8UCU - chains A and D of the 3 polymer chains in the assembly; structure by electron microscopy, 2.85 A resolution.

== Chain A ==
Name: DNA polymerase alpha catalytic subunit
Source organism: Xenopus laevis
Notes: EC 2.7.7.7
UniProtKB: Q9DE46 (DPOLA_XENLA); residues 335-1458 here = UniProt positions 335-1458
Sequence (1127 residues; numbered 332 to 1458; the number before each row is that of its first residue):
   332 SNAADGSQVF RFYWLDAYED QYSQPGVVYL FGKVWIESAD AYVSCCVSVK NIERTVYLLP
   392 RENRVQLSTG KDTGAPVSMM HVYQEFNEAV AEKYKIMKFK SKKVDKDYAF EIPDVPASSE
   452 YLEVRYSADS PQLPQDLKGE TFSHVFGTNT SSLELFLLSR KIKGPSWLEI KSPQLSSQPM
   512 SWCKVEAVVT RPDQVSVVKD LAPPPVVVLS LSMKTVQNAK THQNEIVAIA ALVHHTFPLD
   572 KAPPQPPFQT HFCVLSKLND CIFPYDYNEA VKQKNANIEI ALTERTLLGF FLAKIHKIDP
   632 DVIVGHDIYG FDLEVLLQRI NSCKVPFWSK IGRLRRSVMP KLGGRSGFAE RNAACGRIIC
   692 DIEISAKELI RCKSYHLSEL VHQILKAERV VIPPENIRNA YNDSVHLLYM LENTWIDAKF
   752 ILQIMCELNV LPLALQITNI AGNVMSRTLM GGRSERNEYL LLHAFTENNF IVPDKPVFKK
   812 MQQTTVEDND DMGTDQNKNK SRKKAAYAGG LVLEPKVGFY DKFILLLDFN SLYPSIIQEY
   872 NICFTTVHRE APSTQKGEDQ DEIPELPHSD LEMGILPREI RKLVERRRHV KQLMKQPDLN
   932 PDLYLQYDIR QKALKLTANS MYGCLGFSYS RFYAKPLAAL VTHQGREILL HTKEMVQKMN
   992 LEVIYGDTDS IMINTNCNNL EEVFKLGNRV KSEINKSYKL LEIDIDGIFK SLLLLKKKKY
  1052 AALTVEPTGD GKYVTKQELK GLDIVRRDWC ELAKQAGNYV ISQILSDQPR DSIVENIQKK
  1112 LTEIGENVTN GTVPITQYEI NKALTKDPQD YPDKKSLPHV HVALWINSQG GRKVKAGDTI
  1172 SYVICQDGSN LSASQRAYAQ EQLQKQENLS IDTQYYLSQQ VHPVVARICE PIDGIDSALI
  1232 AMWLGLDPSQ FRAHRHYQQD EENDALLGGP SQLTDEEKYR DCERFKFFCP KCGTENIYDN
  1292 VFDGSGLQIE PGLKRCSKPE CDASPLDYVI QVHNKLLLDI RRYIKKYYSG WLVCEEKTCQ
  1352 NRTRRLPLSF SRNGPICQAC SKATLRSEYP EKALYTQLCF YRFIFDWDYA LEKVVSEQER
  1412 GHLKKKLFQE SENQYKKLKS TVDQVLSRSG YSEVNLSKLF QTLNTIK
Disordered / not traced: 332-338, 809-835, 883-891, 1243-1458
Sequence notes: expression tag (332-334)
UniProt features mapped onto this chain:
  - zinc finger: Cys1280 to Pro1310 (CysA-type)
  - motif: Cys1345 to Cys1371 (CysB motif)
  - binding site (Zn(2+)): Cys1280, Cys1283, Cys1307, Cys1312, Cys1345, Cys1350, Cys1368, Cys1371
Metal / ion sites: Mg2+: Asp859, Phe860, Asp1000 (together with 2'-deoxyguanosine-5'-triphosphate)
Residues lining bound ligands: 2'-deoxyguanosine-5'-triphosphate (DGT): Asp859, Phe860, Asn861, Ser862, Leu863, Tyr864, Pro865, Arg918, Lys922, Lys946, Leu947, Asn950, Tyr953, Gly954, Asp1000

== Chain D ==
Molecule: RNA-DNA primer
Sequence (29 nucleotides; numbered 1 to 29; the number before each row is that of its first residue):
     1 XGAUACUGCG TGAACTTAGC GATTGTAGC
Disordered / not traced: 1-19
Modified / non-standard residues: GTP (guanosine-5'-triphosphate) at position 1; DOC (2',3'-dideoxycytidine-5'-monophosphate) at position 29

== How chain A and chain D interact ==
Contacting residue pairs - 24 pairs, chain A then chain D:
  Asp998(A) - DG28(D)  sugar contact
  Asp998(A) - DOC_29(D)  sugar contact
  Lys1049(A) - DG28(D)  base contact
  Lys1071(A) - DG28(D)  phosphate contact
  Lys1071(A) - DOC_29(D)  salt bridge to the phosphate
  Gly1072(A) - DA27(D)  phosphate contact
  Gly1072(A) - DG28(D)  hydrogen bond to the phosphate
  Val1076(A) - DA27(D)  phosphate contact
  Arg1077(A) - DG25(D)  base contact
  Arg1077(A) - DT26(D)  hydrogen bond to the sugar
  Arg1077(A) - DA27(D)  phosphate contact
  Arg1078(A) - DT26(D)  salt bridge to the phosphate
  Arg1078(A) - DA27(D)  hydrogen bond to the phosphate
  Asp1079(A) - DT26(D)  sugar contact
  Lys1133(A) - DT26(D)  phosphate contact
  Ala1134(A) - DG25(D)  phosphate contact
  Ala1134(A) - DT26(D)  hydrogen bond to the phosphate
  Thr1136(A) - DG25(D)  hydrogen bond to the phosphate
  Lys1137(A) - DT24(D)  salt bridge to the phosphate
  Tyr1142(A) - DG25(D)  hydrogen bond to the phosphate
  Lys1145(A) - DT23(D)  phosphate contact
  Lys1145(A) - DT24(D)  salt bridge to the phosphate
  Leu1148(A) - DT24(D)  sugar contact
  His1150(A) - DG25(D)  salt bridge to the phosphate
Interface residues without a listed pair, chain A (21 interface residues in all): Thr999, Asp1000, Tyr1051, Leu1070, Leu1135

== Summary ==
21 residues of chain A face 7 of chain D across their interface, with 6 hydrogen bonds and 5 salt bridges.
Polar contacts include Arg1077(A)-DT26(D), Gly1072(A)-DG28(D) and Arg1078(A)-DA27(D). Ligands of chain A:
2'-deoxyguanosine-5'-triphosphate. UniProt lists 8 Zn2+-binding residues on chain A.
Here chain A is DNA polymerase alpha catalytic subunit (Xenopus laevis) and chain D is RNA-DNA primer. Entry
8UCU (Partial DNA termination subcomplex of Xenopus laevis DNA polymerase alpha-primase) was determined by
electron microscopy, deposited together with 8G99, 8G9F, 8G9L, 8G9N, 8G9O, 8UCV and 8 further entries.
